Entry 6B67 (X-ray diffraction, 2.20 A resolution); this record covers chains A and D.

[Chain A]
Protein: Protein phosphatase 1A
Source organism: Homo sapiens
Notes: EC 3.1.3.16
UniProtKB: P35813 (PPM1A_HUMAN), isoform P35813-2; residue numbers follow UniProt; this construct covers 2-297
Sequence (296 residues; numbered 2 to 297; the number before each row is that of its first residue):
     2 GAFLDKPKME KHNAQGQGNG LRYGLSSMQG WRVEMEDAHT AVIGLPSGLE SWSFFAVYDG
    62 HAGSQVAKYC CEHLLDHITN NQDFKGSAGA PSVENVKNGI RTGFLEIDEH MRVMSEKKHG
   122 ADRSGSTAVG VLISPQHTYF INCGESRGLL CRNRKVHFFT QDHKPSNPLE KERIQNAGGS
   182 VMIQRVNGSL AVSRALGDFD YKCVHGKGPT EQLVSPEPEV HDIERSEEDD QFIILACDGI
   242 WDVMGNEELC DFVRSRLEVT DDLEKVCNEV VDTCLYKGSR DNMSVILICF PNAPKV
Differences from the reference sequence: engineered mutation E146 (Asp in P35813)
Bound ions: Ca2+ site 1: D60, G61 (shared with S2(D) of chain D); Ca2+ site 2: D60, D239, D282; Ca2+ site 3: D239, D243; Ca2+ site 4: E265 (shared with 2 residues of chain B)
Curated features (UniProtKB/Swiss-Prot):
  - binding site (Mn(2+)): D60, G61, D239, D282
  - lipidation: G2 (N-myristoyl glycine)
  - mutagenesis: D239 (D239N: No effect on binding SMAD2)

[Chain D]
Protein: cyclic peptide c(MpSIpYVA)
Sequence (7 residues; row label = number of the first residue in the row):
     1 MSIYVAX
Modified positions: S2 (phosphoserine; SEP); Y4 (O-phosphotyrosine; PTR); 48V ({[(2R)-2,3-diamino-3-oxopropyl]sulfanyl}acetic acid) at position 7
Covalently attached groups: covalent link M1-48V_7
Bound ions: Ca2+: S2 (shared with D60(A), G61(A) of chain A)

[Interface between chain A and chain D]
Pairs across the interface (21; chain A residue first):
  G2(A) with Y4(D)
  A3(A) with Y4(D)
  R33(A) with M1(D); S2(D)
  D60(A) with S2(D)
  G61(A) with S2(D)
  H62(A) with S2(D)
  A63(A) with I3(D), hydrophobic
  R186(A) with M1(D), hydrogen bond (side chain-backbone); S2(D), hydrogen bond (side chain-backbone); I3(D); Y4(D), hydrogen bond (side chain-backbone); V5(D); 48V_7(D)
  S190(A) with S2(D)
  L191(A) with S2(D); I3(D), hydrophobic
  A192(A) with M1(D); S2(D), hydrogen bond (backbone-backbone)
  R281(A) with 48V_7(D)
  D282(A) with M1(D)
Interface residues without a listed pair, chain A (16 interface residues in all): F4, E37, V193
Interface residues without a listed pair, chain D (7 interface residues in all): A6

[Overview]
Chain A and chain D form an interface of 16 and 7 residues respectively, with 4 hydrogen bonds. Polar pairs
include R186(A)-M1(D), R186(A)-S2(D) and R186(A)-Y4(D). D60(A), G61(A) and S2(D) coordinate Ca2+. Curated
annotation (UniProt) lists 4 Mn2+-binding residues and one mutagenesis site on chain A.
Chain A is Protein phosphatase 1A (Homo sapiens) and chain D is cyclic peptide c(MpSIpYVA); the structure,
Human PP2Calpha (PPM1A) complexed with cyclic peptide c(MpSIpYVA), was determined by X-ray diffraction.
